Entry 2L29 (solution NMR); this record covers chains A and B.

[Chain A]
Molecule: Insulin-like growth factor 2 receptor variant
From: Homo sapiens
Notes: fragment: domain 11, residues 1431-1570
UniProt: Q59EZ3 (Q59EZ3_HUMAN); residues 1508-1647 here correspond to UniProt positions 1431-1570 (UniProt number = residue number - 77)
Chain sequence (142 residues; row label = number of the first residue in the row):
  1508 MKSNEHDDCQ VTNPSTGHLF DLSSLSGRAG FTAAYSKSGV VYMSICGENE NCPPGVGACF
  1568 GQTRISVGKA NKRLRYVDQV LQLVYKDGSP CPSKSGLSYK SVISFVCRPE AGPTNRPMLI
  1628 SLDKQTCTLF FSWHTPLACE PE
Disulfides: Cys1516-Cys1553, Cys1559-Cys1566, Cys1598-Cys1634, Cys1614-Cys1646
Construct notes: engineered mutation Lys1544 (Glu1467 in Q59EZ3), Ser1545 (Lys1468 in Q59EZ3), Val1547 (Leu1470 in Q59EZ3); expression tag (1648-1649)

[Chain B]
Molecule: Insulin-like growth factor II
From: Homo sapiens
UniProt: P01344 (IGF2_HUMAN); residues 1-67 here correspond to UniProt positions 25-91 (UniProt number = residue number + 24)
Chain sequence (67 residues; each row starts with the number of its first residue):
     1 AYRPSETLCG GELVDTLQFV CGDRGFYFSR PASRVSRRSR GIVEECCFRS CDLALLETYC
    61 ATPAKSE
Disulfides: Cys9-Cys47, Cys21-Cys60, Cys46-Cys51
Curated features (UniProtKB/Swiss-Prot):
  - region: Ala1 to Phe28 (B), Ser29 to Arg40 (C), Gly41 to Ala61 (A), Thr62 to Glu67 (D)
  - site (Important for interaction with integrin): Arg24, Arg34, Arg37, Arg38
Reported in the primary citation:
  - specificity-determining residues: Thr16

[Chain A / chain B interface]
Pairs across the interface - 23 pairs, chain A then chain B:
  Tyr1542(A) with Phe19(B)
  Ser1543(A) with Gln18(B); Phe19(B)
  Lys1544(A) with Gly22(B); Asp23(B)
  Ser1545(A) with Gln18(B)
  Phe1567(A) with Phe19(B)
  Gln1569(A) with Asp15(B); Gln18(B)
  Thr1570(A) with Gly11(B); Asp15(B)
  Ile1572(A) with Asp15(B)
  Pro1597(A) with Arg3(B)
  Pro1599(A) with Glu12(B); Thr16(B); Cys51(B)
  Ser1600(A) with Cys51(B); Asp52(B); Leu53(B)
  Ser1602(A) with Ser50(B)
  Leu1629(A) with Phe19(B)
  Lys1631(A) with Leu53(B); Glu57(B)
Other interface residues (no listed pair), chain B (15 interface residues in all): Glu6
From the paper, about this interface:
  - residue pairs: Tyr1542(A)-Phe19(B) (hydrophobic contact), Phe1567(A)-Phe19(B) (hydrophobic contact), Leu1629(A)-Phe19(B) (hydrophobic contact), Lys1631(A)-Leu53(B) (hydrophobic contact)
  - interface residues, chain B: Thr16(B), Leu53(B)

[In short]
14 residues of chain A face 15 of chain B across their interface. The paper describes hydrophobic contacts
between Tyr1542(A) and Phe19(B), Phe1567(A) and Phe19(B) and Leu1629(A) and Phe19(B) among others. From the
paper: interface residues Thr16(B) and Leu53(B); the specificity determinant Thr16(B).
Chain A is Insulin-like growth factor 2 receptor variant and chain B is Insulin-like growth factor II, both
from Homo sapiens; the structure, Complex structure of E4 mutant human IGF2R domain 11 bound to IGF-II, was
determined by solution NMR.
